Entry 7NKY (electron microscopy, 3.20 A resolution); this record covers chains N and a of the 27 polymer chains in the assembly.

# Chain N
Molecule: 138-nt DNA strand
Sequence (138 nucleotides; each row starts with the number of its first residue; note: 10 numbers in that range are skipped by the numbering (no residue carries them; nothing is unmodelled there); numbers below 1 keep their minus sign (DC-75 is residue -75)):
   -75 CTAGCACAGG G
   -54 TGTCTGCTTA TCGGTAGAGT GTCAATCCCC TTGGCGGTTA AAACGCGGGG GACAGCGCGT
     6 ACGTGCGTTT AAGCGGTGCT AGAGCTGTCT ACGACCAATT GAGCGGCCTC GGCACCGGGA
    66 TTCTGAT

# Chain a
Molecule: Histone H3.2
Source organism: Xenopus laevis
UniProt: P84233 (H32_XENLA); residues 0-135 here correspond to UniProt positions 1-136 (UniProt number = residue number + 1)
Amino-acid sequence (136 residues; row label = number of the first residue in the row; numbering starts at 0):
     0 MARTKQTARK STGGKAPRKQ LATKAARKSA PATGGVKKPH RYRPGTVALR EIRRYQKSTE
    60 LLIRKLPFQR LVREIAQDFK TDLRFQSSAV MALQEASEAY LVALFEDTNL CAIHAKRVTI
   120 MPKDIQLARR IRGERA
Not modelled in the structure: 0-44, 133-135
Sequence notes: conflict Ala102 (Gly103 in P84233)
Curated features (UniProtKB/Swiss-Prot):
  - modified residue: Arg2 (Asymmetric dimethylarginine), Thr3 (Phosphothreonine), Lys4 (Allysine), Gln5 (5-glutamyl dopamine), Thr6 (Phosphothreonine), Arg8 (Citrulline), Lys9 (N6,N6,N6-trimethyllysine), Ser10 (ADP-ribosylserine), Thr11 (Phosphothreonine), Lys14 (N6-(2-hydroxyisobutyryl)lysine), Arg17 (Asymmetric dimethylarginine), Lys18 (N6-(2-hydroxyisobutyryl)lysine), Lys23 (N6-(2-hydroxyisobutyryl)lysine), Arg26 (Citrulline), Lys27 (N6,N6,N6-trimethyllysine), Ser28 (ADP-ribosylserine), Lys36 (N6,N6,N6-trimethyllysine), Lys37 (N6-methyllysine), Tyr41 (Phosphotyrosine), Lys56 (N6,N6,N6-trimethyllysine) and 8 more in UniProt
  - lipidation: Cys110 (S-palmitoyl cysteine)

# Interface between chain N and chain a
Residue-residue contacts - 13 pairs, chain N then chain a:
  DG8(N) - Ala47(a)  phosphate contact
  DT9(N) - Thr45(a)  hydrogen bond to the phosphate
  DT9(N) - Val46(a)  phosphate contact
  DT9(N) - Ala47(a)  hydrogen bond to the phosphate
  DA17(N) - Arg63(a)  hydrogen bond to the phosphate
  DA17(N) - Pro66(a)  phosphate contact
  DA17(N) - Arg69(a)  salt bridge to the phosphate
  DG18(N) - Arg63(a)  salt bridge to the phosphate
  DG18(N) - Lys64(a)  hydrogen bond to the phosphate
  DG18(N) - Leu65(a)  hydrogen bond to the phosphate
  DA26(N) - Arg83(a)  phosphate contact
  DG27(N) - Asp81(a)  phosphate contact
  DG27(N) - Arg83(a)  sugar contact
Interface residues without a listed pair, chain N (7 interface residues in all): DG10

# In short
7 residues of chain N face 10 of chain a across their interface, with 5 hydrogen bonds and 2 salt bridges.
Polar contacts include DT9(N)-Thr45(a), DT9(N)-Ala47(a) and DA17(N)-Arg63(a).
Here chain N is a 138-nt DNA strand and chain a is Histone H3.2 (Xenopus laevis). Entry 7NKY (RNA Polymerase
II-Spt4/5-nucleosome-FACT structure) was determined by electron microscopy.
